3AOD - chains A and C of the 3 polymer chains in the assembly; structure by X-ray diffraction, 3.30 A resolution.

# Chain A (and C)
Molecule: Acriflavine resistance protein B
From: Escherichia coli
Notes: chain C of this document is another copy of the same molecule, construct and numbering; everything in this record applies to it too
Reference sequence: P31224 (ACRB_ECOLI); residue numbers follow UniProt; this construct covers 1-1049
Chain sequence (1053 residues; row label = number of the first residue in the row):
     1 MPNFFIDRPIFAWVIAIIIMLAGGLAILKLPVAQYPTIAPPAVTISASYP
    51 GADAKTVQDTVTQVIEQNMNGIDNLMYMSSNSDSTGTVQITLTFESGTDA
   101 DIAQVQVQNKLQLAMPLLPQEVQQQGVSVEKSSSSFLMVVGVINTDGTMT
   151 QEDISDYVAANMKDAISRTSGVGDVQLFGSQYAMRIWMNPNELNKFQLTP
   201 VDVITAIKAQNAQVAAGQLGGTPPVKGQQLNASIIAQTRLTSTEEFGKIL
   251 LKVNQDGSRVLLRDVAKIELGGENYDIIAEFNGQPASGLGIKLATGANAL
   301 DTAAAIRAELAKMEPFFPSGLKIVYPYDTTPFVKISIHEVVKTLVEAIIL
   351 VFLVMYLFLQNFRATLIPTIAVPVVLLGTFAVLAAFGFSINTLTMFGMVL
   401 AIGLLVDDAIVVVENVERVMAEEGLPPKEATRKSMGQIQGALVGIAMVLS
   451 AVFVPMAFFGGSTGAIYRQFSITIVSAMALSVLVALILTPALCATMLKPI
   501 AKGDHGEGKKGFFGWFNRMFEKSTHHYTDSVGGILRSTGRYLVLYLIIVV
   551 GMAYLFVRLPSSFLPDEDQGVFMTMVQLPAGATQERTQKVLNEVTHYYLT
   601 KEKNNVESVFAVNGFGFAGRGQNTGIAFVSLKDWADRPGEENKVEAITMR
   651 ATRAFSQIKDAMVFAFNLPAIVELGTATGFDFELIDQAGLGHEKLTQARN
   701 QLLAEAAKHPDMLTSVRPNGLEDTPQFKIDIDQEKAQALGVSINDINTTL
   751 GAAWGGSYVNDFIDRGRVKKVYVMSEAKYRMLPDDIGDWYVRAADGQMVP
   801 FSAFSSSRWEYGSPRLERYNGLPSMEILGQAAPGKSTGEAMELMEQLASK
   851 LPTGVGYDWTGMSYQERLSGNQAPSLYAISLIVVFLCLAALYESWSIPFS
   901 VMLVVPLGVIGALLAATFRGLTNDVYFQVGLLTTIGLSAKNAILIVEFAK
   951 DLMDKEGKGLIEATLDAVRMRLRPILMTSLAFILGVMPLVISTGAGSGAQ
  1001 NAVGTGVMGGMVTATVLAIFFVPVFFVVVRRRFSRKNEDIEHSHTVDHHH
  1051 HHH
Unresolved in the structure: 499-512, 1037-1053
Sequence notes: expression tag (1050-1053)
UniProt features mapped onto this chain:
  - mutagenesis: H526 (H526Y: Partially restores chloramphenicol resistance to an AcrZ G30R mutant)
Small-molecule neighbours: minocycline (MIY; (4s,4as,5ar,12as)-4,7-bis(dimethylamino)-3,10,12,12a-tetrahydroxy-1,11-dioxo-1,4,4a,5,5a,6,11,12a-octahydrotetracene-2- carboxamide): S48, L177, F178, G179, S180, E273, N274, I277, A279, V612, F615

# How chain A and chain C interact
Contacting residue pairs - 117 pairs, chain A then chain C:
  Y49(A) - Q213(C)
  Y49(A) - A215(C)  hydrophobic
  P50(A) - A215(C)
  G51(A) - A215(C)
  G51(A) - A216(C)  hydrogen bond (backbone-backbone)
  G51(A) - G217(C)  hydrogen bond (backbone-backbone)
  A52(A) - A215(C)  hydrophobic
  T56(A) - Q213(C)
  D59(A) - Q213(C)
  D59(A) - R239(C)
  D59(A) - I763(C)
  T60(A) - Q213(C)
  Q63(A) - G766(C)
  Q63(A) - R767(C)
  Q63(A) - V768(C)  hydrogen bond (side chain-backbone)
  Q67(A) - D164(C)
  Q67(A) - R767(C)  hydrogen bond
  Q67(A) - V768(C)
  M69(A) - R168(C)
  N70(A) - D164(C)
  N70(A) - S167(C)  hydrogen bond
  N70(A) - R168(C)
  G71(A) - S167(C)  hydrogen bond (backbone-backbone)
  D73(A) - D101(C)
  D73(A) - K131(C)  salt bridge
  N74(A) - S170(C)  hydrogen bond (backbone-side chain)
  M78(A) - R168(C)
  S84(A) - Q218(C)
  I102(A) - D101(C)
  V105(A) - V105(C)  hydrophobic
  Q106(A) - D101(C)
  Q106(A) - Q104(C)
  N109(A) - Q108(C)  hydrogen bond
  K110(A) - Q104(C)  hydrogen bond
  K110(A) - V129(C)  hydrogen bond (side chain-backbone)
  L113(A) - Q108(C)
  L113(A) - Q112(C)
  L113(A) - V127(C)
  L113(A) - S128(C)
  P116(A) - Q123(C)
  P116(A) - Q124(C)
  L117(A) - Q124(C)
  W187(A) - P223(C)  hydrophobic
  N274(A) - T222(C)
  Y275(A) - T222(C)
  Y275(A) - P223(C)  hydrophobic
  D276(A) - T222(C)
  G581(A) - N231(C)
  T583(A) - Q228(C)  hydrogen bond (side chain-backbone)
  Q584(A) - P224(C)
  E585(A) - V225(C)
  E585(A) - K226(C)
  E585(A) - G227(C)
  Q622(A) - Q218(C)
  Q622(A) - G220(C)  hydrogen bond (side chain-backbone)
  Q622(A) - G221(C)
  Q622(A) - N231(C)  hydrogen bond
  Q687(A) - F316(C)
  P725(A) - A232(C)
  Q726(A) - S233(C)
  Q726(A) - I235(C)
  F727(A) - L219(C)  hydrophobic
  F727(A) - S233(C)  hydrogen bond (backbone-backbone)
  F727(A) - I234(C)
  F727(A) - I235(C)  hydrogen bond (backbone-backbone)
  K728(A) - I235(C)  hydrogen bond (side chain-backbone)
  K728(A) - A236(C)  hydrogen bond (side chain-backbone)
  I729(A) - I234(C)  hydrophobic
  I729(A) - I235(C)  hydrogen bond (backbone-backbone)
  I729(A) - A236(C)
  Q733(A) - Q210(C)
  Q733(A) - Q237(C)
  E734(A) - L250(C)
  E734(A) - V253(C)
  E734(A) - R259(C)  salt bridge
  Q737(A) - L250(C)
  Q737(A) - V253(C)
  I743(A) - A209(C)
  I743(A) - Q237(C)
  N747(A) - V214(C)
  N747(A) - Q237(C)
  L750(A) - A216(C)  hydrophobic
  W754(A) - A216(C)
  W754(A) - G217(C)
  W754(A) - Q218(C)
  G755(A) - G217(C)
  A777(A) - P223(C)
  A777(A) - P224(C)
  A777(A) - V225(C)
  K778(A) - V225(C)
  R780(A) - L219(C)
  R780(A) - G221(C)
  R780(A) - T222(C)
  R780(A) - P223(C)  hydrogen bond (side chain-backbone)
  M781(A) - L219(C)
  M781(A) - P224(C)  hydrophobic
  M781(A) - V225(C)
  M781(A) - Q228(C)  hydrogen bond (backbone-side chain)
  W809(A) - L219(C)  hydrophobic
  W809(A) - A232(C)  hydrophobic
  N820(A) - R168(C)  hydrogen bond (backbone-side chain)
  G854(A) - F316(C)
  V855(A) - F316(C)
  G856(A) - F316(C)
  D858(A) - K312(C)  salt bridge
  V883(A) - L21(C)  hydrophobic
  L886(A) - V14(C)
  L886(A) - I17(C)  hydrophobic
  A889(A) - I10(C)  hydrophobic
  A890(A) - F11(C)
  A890(A) - V14(C)  hydrophobic
  E893(A) - R8(C)
  E893(A) - P9(C)
  E893(A) - I10(C)
  S894(A) - I10(C)
  W895(A) - I10(C)  hydrophobic
  W895(A) - W13(C)  hydrophobic
Also at the interface, not in a pair above, chain A (78 interface residues in all): D53, V64, I72, L75, Q112, A582, G689, G751, L782, P783, R818, G821, I882, C887
Also at the interface, not in a pair above, chain C (69 interface residues in all): I18, I102, G126, Y157, N161, V172, Q229, L230, T238, K252, R765

# Overview
The interface between chain A and chain C involves 78 residues on one side and 69 on the other; the contacts
include 21 hydrogen bonds and 3 salt bridges. Polar contacts include D73(A)-K131(C), E734(A)-R259(C) and
D858(A)-K312(C). Ligands of chain A: minocycline.
Chain A and chain C are both Acriflavine resistance protein B (Escherichia coli); the structure, Structures of
the multidrug exporter AcrB reveal a proximal multisite drug-binding pocket, was determined by X-ray
diffraction, deposited together with 3AOA, 3AOB and 3AOC.
